PDB entry 4Y8J | X-ray diffraction, 2.70 A resolution | chains H and I of the 34 polymer chains in the assembly

Chain H:
Name: Proteasome subunit beta type-2
From: Saccharomyces cerevisiae (strain ATCC 204508 / S288c)
Notes: EC 3.4.25.1
UniProtKB: P25043 (PSB2_YEAST); residues 1-232 here correspond to UniProt positions 30-261 (UniProt number = residue number + 29)
Amino-acid sequence (232 residues; row label = number of the first residue in the row):
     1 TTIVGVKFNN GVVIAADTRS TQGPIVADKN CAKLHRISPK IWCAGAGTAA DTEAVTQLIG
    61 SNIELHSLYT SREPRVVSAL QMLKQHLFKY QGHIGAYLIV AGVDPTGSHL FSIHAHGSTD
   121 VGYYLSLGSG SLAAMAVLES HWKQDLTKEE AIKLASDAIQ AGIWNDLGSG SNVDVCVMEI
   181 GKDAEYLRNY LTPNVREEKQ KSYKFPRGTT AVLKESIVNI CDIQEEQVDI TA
Disordered / not traced: 223-232
UniProt features mapped onto this chain:
  - active site: T1 (Nucleophile)

Chain I:
Name: Proteasome subunit beta type-3
From: Saccharomyces cerevisiae (strain ATCC 204508 / S288c)
Notes: EC 3.4.25.1
UniProtKB: P25451 (PSB3_YEAST); residues 0-204 here correspond to UniProt positions 1-205 (UniProt number = residue number + 1)
Amino-acid sequence (205 residues; row label = number of the first residue in the row; numbering starts at 0):
     0 MSDPSSINGG IVVAMTGKDC VAIACDLRLG SQSLGVSNKF EKIFHYGHVF LGITGLATDV
    60 TTLNEMFRYK TNLYKLKEER AIEPETFTQL VSSSLYERRF GPYFVGPVVA GINSKSGKPF
   120 IAGFDLIGCI DEAKDFIVSG TASDQLFGMC ESLYEPNLEP EDLFETISQA LLNAADRDAL
   180 SGWGAVVYII KKDEVVKRYL KMRQD
Disordered / not traced: 0
Ion coordination: Mg2+ site 1: A174, D177, S180; Mg2+ site 2: D204 (shared with 3 residues of chain Y)
UniProt features mapped onto this chain:
  - modified residue: S30 (Phosphoserine)
  - cross-link: K69 (Glycyl lysine isopeptide (Lys-Gly) (interchain with G-Cter in ubiquitin))

How chain H and chain I interact:
Residue-residue contacts - 59 pairs, chain H then chain I:
  I25(H) with D143(I); F146(I), hydrophobic
  V26(H) with F146(I)
  A27(H) with D130(I)
  D28(H) with D130(I); E131(I)
  K29(H) with E150(I), salt bridge
  T48(H) with I126(I)
  A49(H) with C128(I), hydrophobic
  A50(H) with Y95(I); I126(I), hydrophobic; C128(I)
  D51(H) with Y95(I), hydrogen bond; R98(I), salt bridge
  A54(H) with Y95(I)
  Y90(H) with F99(I), hydrophobic
  H93(H) with R98(I), hydrogen bond (backbone-side chain); F99(I)
  I94(H) with F99(I), hydrophobic
  R196(H) with E150(I), salt bridge
  K199(H) with E150(I), hydrogen bond (side chain-backbone); S151(I), hydrogen bond (side chain-backbone); Y153(I), hydrogen bond (side chain-backbone)
  S202(H) with E154(I), hydrogen bond
  Y203(H) with S151(I); L152(I), hydrophobic
  K204(H) with E154(I); D161(I)
  F205(H) with L152(I), hydrophobic; Q168(I)
  R207(H) with E160(I), salt bridge; D161(I), salt bridge
  G208(H) with E164(I), hydrogen bond (backbone-side chain)
  T209(H) with E164(I)
  T210(H) with E164(I), hydrogen bond; S167(I); Q168(I), hydrogen bond; L199(I)
  A211(H) with L199(I); K200(I), hydrogen bond (backbone-backbone)
  V212(H) with F163(I), hydrophobic; Y198(I)
  L213(H) with Y198(I), hydrogen bond (backbone-backbone); L199(I); K200(I)
  K214(H) with R197(I); Y198(I), hydrogen bond (backbone-backbone)
  E215(H) with K196(I); R197(I), salt bridge
  S216(H) with V195(I); K196(I), hydrogen bond (backbone-backbone)
  I217(H) with V194(I)
  V218(H) with H44(I); V194(I), hydrogen bond (backbone-backbone); K196(I)
  N219(H) with H44(I)
  I220(H) with G46(I); V194(I), hydrophobic
  D222(H) with K74(I), salt bridge
Interface residues without a listed pair, chain H (35 interface residues in all): P206
Interface residues without a listed pair, chain I (40 interface residues in all): H47, F49, D124, G127, L157, E158, T165, L171, Y187, E193

Summary:
35 residues of chain H face 40 of chain I across their interface; the contacts include 14 hydrogen bonds and 7
salt bridges. Polar pairs include K29(H)-E150(I), D51(H)-R98(I) and R196(H)-E150(I). From UniProt: active-site
residue T1(H) on chain H.
Here chain H is Proteasome subunit beta type-2 and chain I is Proteasome subunit beta type-3, both from
Saccharomyces cerevisiae (strain ATCC 204508 / S288c). Entry 4Y8J (Yeast 20S proteasome in complex with
Ac-LLL-ep) was determined by X-ray diffraction, deposited together with 4Y69, 4Y6A, 4Y6V, 4Y6Z, 4Y70, 4Y74 and
34 further entries.
